PDB entry 6M7J | electron microscopy, 4.40 A resolution (low resolution: residue-level contacts below are approximate; hydrogen-bond / salt-bridge calls are withheld) | chains B and D of the 9 polymer chains in the assembly

[Chain B]
Protein: DNA-directed RNA polymerase subunit alpha
Organism: Mycobacterium tuberculosis
Notes: EC 2.7.7.6
UniProtKB: A5U8D3 (RPOA_MYCTA); residue numbers follow UniProt; this construct covers 1-347
Chain sequence (347 residues; each row starts with the number of its first residue):
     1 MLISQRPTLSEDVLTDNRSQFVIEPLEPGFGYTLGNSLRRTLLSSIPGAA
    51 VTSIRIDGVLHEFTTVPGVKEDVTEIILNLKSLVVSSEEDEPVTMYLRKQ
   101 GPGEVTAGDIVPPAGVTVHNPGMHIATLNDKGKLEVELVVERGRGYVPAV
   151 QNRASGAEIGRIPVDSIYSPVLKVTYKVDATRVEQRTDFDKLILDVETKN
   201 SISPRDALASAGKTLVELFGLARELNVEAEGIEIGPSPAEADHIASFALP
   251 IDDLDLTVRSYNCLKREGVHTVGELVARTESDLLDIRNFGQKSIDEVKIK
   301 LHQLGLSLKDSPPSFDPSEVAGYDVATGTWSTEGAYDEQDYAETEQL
Disordered / not traced: 238-347

[Chain D]
Protein: DNA-directed RNA polymerase subunit beta'
Organism: Mycobacterium tuberculosis
Notes: EC 2.7.7.6
UniProtKB: A5U053 (RPOC_MYCTA); residue numbers follow UniProt; this construct covers 1-1316
Chain sequence (1326 residues; row label = number of the first residue in the row; numbers below 1 keep their minus sign (Gly-1 is residue -1)):
    -1 GAMLDVNFFDELRIGLATAEDIRQWSYGEVKKPETINYRTLKPEKDGLFC
    49 EKIFGPTRDWECYCGKYKRVRFKGIICERCGVEVTRAKVRRERMGHIELA
    99 APVTHIWYFKGVPSRLGYLLDLAPKDLEKIIYFAAYVITSVDEEMRHNEL
   149 STLEAEMAVERKAVEDQRDGELEARAQKLEADLAELEAEGAKADARRKVR
   199 DGGEREMRQIRDRAQRELDRLEDIWSTFTKLAPKQLIVDENLYRELVDRY
   249 GEYFTGAMGAESIQKLIENFDIDAEAESLRDVIRNGKGQKKLRALKRLKV
   299 VAAFQQSGNSPMGMVLDAVPVIPPELRPMVQLDGGRFATSDLNDLYRRVI
   349 NRNNRLKRLIDLGAPEIIVNNEKRMLQESVDALFDNGRRGRPVTGPGNRP
   399 LKSLSDLLKGKQGRFRQNLLGKRVDYSGRSVIVVGPQLKLHQCGLPKLMA
   449 LELFKPFVMKRLVDLNHAQNIKSAKRMVERQRPQVWDVLEEVIAEHPVLL
   499 NRAPTLHRLGIQAFEPMLVEGKAIQLHPLVCEAFNADFDGDQMAVHLPLS
   549 AEAQAEARILMLSSNNILSPASGRPLAMPRLDMVTGLYYLTTEVPGDTGE
   599 YQPASGDHPETGVYSSPAEAIMAADRGVLSVRAKIKVRLTQLRPPVEIEA
   649 ELFGHSGWQPGDAWMAETTLGRVMFNELLPLGYPFVNKQMHKKVQAAIIN
   699 DLAERYPMIVVAQTVDKLKDAGFYWATRSGVTVSMADVLVPPRKKEILDH
   749 YEERADKVEKQFQRGALNHDERNEALVEIWKEATDEVGQALREHYPDDNP
   799 IITIVDSGATGNFTQTRTLAGMKGLVTNPKGEFIPRPVKSSFREGLTVLE
   849 YFINTHGARKGLADTALRTADSGYLTRRLVDVSQDVIVREHDCQTERGIV
   899 VELAERAPDGTLIRDPYIETSAYARTLGTDAVDEAGNVIVERGQDLGDPE
   949 IDALLAAGITQVKVRSVLTCATSTGVCATCYGRSMATGKLVDIGEAVGIV
   999 AAQSIGEPGTQLTMRTFHQGGVGEDITGGLPRVQELFEARVPRGKAPIAD
  1049 VTGRVRLEDGERFYKITIVPDDGGEEVVYDKISKRQRLRVFKHEDGSERV
  1099 LSDGDHVEVGQQLMEGSADPHEVLRVQGPREVQIHLVREVQEVYRAQGVS
  1149 IHDKHIEVIVRQMLRRVTIIDSGSTEFLPGSLIDRAEFEAENRRVVAEGG
  1199 EPAAGRPVLMGITKASLATDSWLSAASFQETTRVLTDAAINCRSDKLNGL
  1249 KENVIIGKLIPAGTGINRYRNIAVQPTEEARAAAYTIPSYEDQYYSPDFG
  1299 AATGAAVPLDDYGYSDYRHHHHHHHH
Disordered / not traced: 1013-1024, 1091-1096, 1283-1324
Differences from the reference sequence: expression tag (-1 to 0, 1317-1324)
Metal / ion sites: Zn2+ site 1: Cys60, Tyr61, Cys62; Mg2+: Asp535, Asp537, Asp539; Zn2+ site 2: Cys891, Cys968, Cys975, Cys978
Small-molecule neighbours: Corallopyronin A (C0L; methyl [(1E,5R)-5-{(3E)-3-[(2E,4E,8R,9E,12E)-1,8-dihydroxy-2,5,9-trimethyltetradeca-2,4,9,12-tetraen-1-ylidene]-2,4-dioxo-3,4-d ihydro-2H-pyran-6-yl}hex-1-en-1-yl]carbamate): Leu406, Lys407, Gly408, Lys409, Leu417, Gly419, Lys420, Gln882, Leu1221, Leu1248, Lys1249, Val1252, Ile1253
Swiss-Prot annotation at these positions:
  - binding site (Zn(2+)): Cys60, Cys62, Cys75, Cys78, Cys891, Cys968, Cys975, Cys978
  - binding site (Mg(2+)): Asp535, Asp537, Asp539

[Chain B / chain D interface]
Pairs across the interface - 24 pairs, chain B then chain D:
  Arg40(B) with Asp623(D)
  His61(B) with Gly604(D)
  Phe63(B) with Ser603(D); Gly604(D); Asp605(D); His606(D); Pro607(D)
  Thr64(B) with Ser603(D)
  Thr74(B) with Val611(D)
  Glu75(B) with Arg636(D)
  Leu78(B) with Ser613(D); Arg636(D)
  Lys81(B) with Val611(D); Tyr612(D); Ser613(D); Glu617(D)
  Tyr146(B) with Met620(D); Arg624(D)
  Val147(B) with Arg624(D)
  Pro148(B) with Arg624(D)
  Ser169(B) with Met620(D)
  Leu172(B) with Ala616(D)
  Val183(B) with Glu518(D)
  Glu184(B) with Lys445(D)
Other interface residues (no listed pair), chain B (20 interface residues in all): Leu43, Asn79, Gly145, Asp165, Arg182
Other interface residues (no listed pair), chain D (21 interface residues in all): Glu488, Leu516, Glu608, Ala621, Val626

[Overview]
Chain B and chain D form an interface of 20 and 21 residues respectively. Bound to chain D: Corallopyronin A.
Cys60(D), Tyr61(D) and Cys62(D) coordinate Zn2+ site 1. From UniProt: 8 Zn2+-binding residues and 3
Mg2+-binding residues on chain D.
Chain B is DNA-directed RNA polymerase subunit alpha and chain D is DNA-directed RNA polymerase subunit beta',
both from Mycobacterium tuberculosis; the structure, Mycobacterium tuberculosis RNAP with RbpA/us fork and
Corallopyronin, was determined by electron microscopy together with 6EDT, 6EE8 and 6EEC from the same study.
